7I21 - chains A and B; structure by X-ray diffraction, 1.83 A resolution.

Chain A:
Name: Serine protease subunit NS2B
Organism: Zika virus
UniProtKB: Q32ZE1 (POLG_ZIKV); residues 46-89 here correspond to UniProt positions 1414-1457 (UniProt number = residue number + 1368)
Sequence (46 residues; numbered 44 to 89; the number before each row is that of its first residue):
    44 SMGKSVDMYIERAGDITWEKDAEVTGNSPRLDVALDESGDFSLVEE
Unresolved in the structure: 44-49, 89
Sequence notes: expression tag (44-45)

Chain B:
Name: Serine protease NS3
Organism: Zika virus
Notes: EC 3.4.21.91, 3.6.1.15, 3.6.4.13
UniProtKB: Q32ZE1 (POLG_ZIKV); residues 11-177 here correspond to UniProt positions 1509-1675 (UniProt number = residue number + 1498)
Sequence (168 residues; each row starts with the number of its first residue):
    10 MKEVKKGETTDGVYRVMTRRLLGSTQVGVGVMQEGVFHTMWHVTKGAALR
    60 SGEGRLDPYWGDVKQDLVSYCGPWKLDAAWDGLSEVQLLAVPPGERAKNI
   110 QTLPGIFKTKDGDIGAVALDYPAGTSGSPILDKCGRVIGLYGNGVVIKNG
   160 SYVSAITQGKREEETPVE
Unresolved in the structure: 10-15, 172-177
Sequence notes: initiating methionine (10); conflict Lys-107 (Arg1605 in Q32ZE1)
Cystine bridges: Cys-143 forms a disulfide with the same residue of a neighbouring copy of this chain
Small-molecule neighbours: A1BXS (1-[(3S)-3-(aminomethyl)pyrrolidin-1-yl]-2-[4-(hydroxymethyl)-2-methylquinolin-8-yl]ethan-1-one): His-51, Asp-75, Asp-129, Tyr-130, Pro-131, Ala-132, Ser-135, Tyr-150, Gly-151, Asn-152, Gly-153, Tyr-161
Swiss-Prot annotation at these positions:
  - active site (Charge relay system): His-51, Asp-75, Ser-135

How chain A and chain B interact:
Residue-residue contacts (88; chain A residue first):
  Asp-50(A) / Thr-27(B)
  Asp-50(A) / Arg-28(B)
  Asp-50(A) / Arg-59(B)  salt bridge
  Met-51(A) / Met-26(B)
  Met-51(A) / Val-52(B)
  Met-51(A) / Thr-53(B)
  Met-51(A) / Leu-58(B)
  Met-51(A) / Arg-59(B)  hydrogen bond (backbone-backbone)
  Tyr-52(A) / Arg-24(B)
  Tyr-52(A) / Val-25(B)
  Tyr-52(A) / Met-26(B)  hydrogen bond (backbone-backbone)
  Tyr-52(A) / Arg-28(B)
  Tyr-52(A) / Ser-33(B)  hydrogen bond
  Tyr-52(A) / Arg-59(B)
  Ile-53(A) / Tyr-23(B)  hydrophobic
  Ile-53(A) / Arg-24(B)
  Ile-53(A) / Arg-59(B)  hydrogen bond (backbone-backbone)
  Ile-53(A) / Leu-65(B)  hydrophobic
  Glu-54(A) / Tyr-23(B)
  Glu-54(A) / Arg-24(B)  hydrogen bond (backbone-backbone)
  Arg-55(A) / Glu-17(B)
  Arg-55(A) / Asp-20(B)  hydrogen bond (side chain-backbone)
  Arg-55(A) / Gly-21(B)
  Arg-55(A) / Val-22(B)
  Arg-55(A) / Tyr-23(B)
  Ala-56(A) / Val-22(B)  hydrogen bond (backbone-backbone)
  Ala-56(A) / Arg-24(B)
  Ala-56(A) / Val-100(B)  hydrophobic
  Ala-56(A) / Ala-106(B)
  Gly-57(A) / Gly-21(B)
  Gly-57(A) / Val-22(B)  hydrogen bond (backbone-backbone)
  Asp-58(A) / Leu-98(B)
  Ile-59(A) / Gly-21(B)
  Ile-59(A) / Val-22(B)
  Ile-59(A) / Val-40(B)  hydrophobic
  Ile-59(A) / Leu-98(B)  hydrophobic
  Ile-59(A) / Leu-140(B)  hydrophobic
  Ile-59(A) / Gly-144(B)
  Thr-60(A) / Asn-108(B)  hydrogen bond (backbone-side chain)
  Thr-60(A) / Leu-140(B)
  Trp-61(A) / Glu-94(B)
  Trp-61(A) / Val-95(B)
  Trp-61(A) / Gln-96(B)
  Trp-61(A) / Gln-110(B)
  Trp-61(A) / Leu-140(B)
  Trp-61(A) / Asp-141(B)
  Trp-61(A) / Lys-142(B)
  Glu-62(A) / Gln-96(B)  hydrogen bond (backbone-side chain)
  Glu-62(A) / Asn-108(B)
  Glu-66(A) / Lys-107(B)
  Glu-66(A) / Ile-109(B)
  Glu-66(A) / Gln-110(B)  hydrogen bond (backbone-backbone)
  Val-67(A) / Gln-110(B)
  Thr-68(A) / Ile-109(B)
  Thr-68(A) / Gln-110(B)  hydrogen bond (backbone-backbone)
  Thr-68(A) / Thr-111(B)  hydrogen bond (backbone-side chain)
  Gly-69(A) / Thr-111(B)
  Gly-69(A) / Ala-127(B)
  Gly-69(A) / Leu-128(B)
  Asn-70(A) / Leu-112(B)
  Asn-70(A) / Ala-127(B)
  Ser-71(A) / Leu-112(B)  hydrogen bond (side chain-backbone)
  Ser-71(A) / Pro-113(B)
  Ser-71(A) / Gly-114(B)
  Pro-72(A) / Gly-114(B)
  Pro-72(A) / Ile-115(B)  hydrogen bond (backbone-backbone)
  Arg-73(A) / Ile-115(B)
  Arg-73(A) / Lys-117(B)
  Leu-74(A) / Ile-115(B)  hydrogen bond (backbone-backbone)
  Leu-74(A) / Phe-116(B)
  Leu-74(A) / Lys-117(B)  hydrogen bond (backbone-backbone)
  Leu-74(A) / Ile-156(B)  hydrophobic
  Asp-75(A) / Lys-117(B)
  Val-76(A) / Phe-116(B)  hydrophobic
  Val-76(A) / Lys-117(B)  hydrogen bond (backbone-backbone)
  Val-76(A) / Thr-118(B)
  Asp-79(A) / Lys-73(B)
  Ser-81(A) / Val-72(B)
  Gly-82(A) / Val-72(B)
  Gly-82(A) / Lys-73(B)
  Gly-82(A) / Asn-152(B)  hydrogen bond (backbone-side chain)
  Phe-84(A) / Phe-116(B)  hydrophobic
  Phe-84(A) / Asn-152(B)
  Phe-84(A) / Val-154(B)
  Phe-84(A) / Ala-164(B)  hydrophobic
  Ser-85(A) / Val-154(B)
  Leu-86(A) / Val-155(B)
  Leu-86(A) / Ile-156(B)  hydrophobic
Also at the interface, not in a pair above, chain A (34 interface residues in all): Ala-65, Leu-78, Glu-80, Glu-88
Also at the interface, not in a pair above, chain B (61 interface residues in all): Thr-19, Arg-29, Val-36, Met-41, Phe-46, Ala-57, Ser-60, Ile-123, Pro-138, Val-146, Gly-153, Lys-157, Val-162

In short:
The interface between chain A and chain B involves 34 residues on one side and 61 on the other; the contacts
include 19 hydrogen bonds and 1 salt bridge. Among the polar pairs are Asp-50(A)/Arg-59(B),
Tyr-52(A)/Ser-33(B) and Arg-55(A)/Asp-20(B). Bound to chain B: compound A1BXS.
Here chain A is Serine protease subunit NS2B and chain B is Serine protease NS3, both from Zika virus. Entry
7I21 (PanDDA analysis group deposition -- Crystal Structure of ZIKV NS2B-NS3 protease in complex with
NegAcid3-Am03) was determined by X-ray diffraction.
